8FCU - chains B and M of the 17 polymer chains in the assembly; structure by electron microscopy, 3.19 A resolution.

== Chain B ==
Protein: Type I-B CRISPR-associated protein Cas6
Organism: Nostoc sp. 'Peltigera membranacea cyanobiont' 210A
UniProt: A0A235IH92 (A0A235IH92_9NOSO); numbering as in UniProt (aligned over 1-220)
Amino-acid sequence (220 residues; numbered 1 to 220; the number before each row is that of its first residue):
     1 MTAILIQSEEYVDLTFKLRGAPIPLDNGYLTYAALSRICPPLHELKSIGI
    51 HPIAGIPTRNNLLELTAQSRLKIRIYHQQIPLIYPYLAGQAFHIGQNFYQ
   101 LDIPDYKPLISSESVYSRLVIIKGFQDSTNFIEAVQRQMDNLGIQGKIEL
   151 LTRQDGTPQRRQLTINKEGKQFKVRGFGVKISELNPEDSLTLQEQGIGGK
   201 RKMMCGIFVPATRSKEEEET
Disordered / not traced: 1-7

== Chain M ==
Molecule: 71-nt RNA strand
Sequence (71 nucleotides; numbered 1 to 71; the number before each row is that of its first residue):
     1 UUGCUCAAGAGAAGUCAUUUAAUAAGGCCACUGUUAAACGUAGGUGAGUC
    51 GUGGCUUUAUGCCGUUAGGCG
Disordered / not traced: 64-71

== Interface between chain B and chain M ==
Pairs across the interface - 63 pairs, chain B then chain M:
  Lys17(B) with G44(M), salt bridge to the phosphate
  Leu25(B) with A47(M), base contact; G48(M), sugar contact
  Tyr29(B) with C63(M), hydrogen bond to the phosphate
  Tyr32(B) with C63(M), hydrogen bond to the phosphate
  Pro52(B) with A47(M), hydrogen bond to the base
  Ile53(B) with A47(M), hydrogen bond to the base
  Ala54(B) with A47(M), base contact
  Gly55(B) with G46(M), hydrogen bond to the sugar
  Pro57(B) with A47(M), phosphate contact
  Asn61(B) with U49(M), phosphate contact
  Thr66(B) with G46(M), hydrogen bond to the base
  Gln68(B) with G44(M), sugar contact; U45(M), sugar contact; G46(M), base contact
  Lys107(B) with G44(M), base contact
  Arg118(B) with U49(M), salt bridge to the phosphate
  Ile122(B) with U52(M), base contact; U60(M), phosphate contact
  Lys123(B) with U52(M), base contact; A59(M), salt bridge to the phosphate; U60(M), hydrogen bond to the base; G61(M), hydrogen bond to the base
  Gly124(B) with U52(M), hydrogen bond to the base
  Phe125(B) with A59(M), phosphate contact; U60(M), phosphate contact
  Gln126(B) with G51(M), base contact; U52(M), base contact
  Ala134(B) with U60(M), phosphate contact
  Gln138(B) with U60(M), hydrogen bond to the phosphate; G61(M), hydrogen bond to the phosphate
  Arg153(B) with U49(M), hydrogen bond to the base; C50(M), base contact
  Gln154(B) with G48(M), hydrogen bond to the base
  Gln159(B) with G48(M), base contact; C50(M), base contact
  Arg160(B) with C50(M), hydrogen bond to the base; G51(M), hydrogen bond to the base
  Arg161(B) with G48(M), hydrogen bond to the sugar
  Gln162(B) with U49(M), phosphate contact; C50(M), phosphate contact
  Ile165(B) with C63(M), base contact
  Lys167(B) with C63(M), sugar contact
  Phe172(B) with G53(M), stacking on the base
  Lys173(B) with U52(M), base contact
  Val174(B) with U52(M), base contact
  Arg175(B) with C50(M), sugar contact; G51(M), hydrogen bond to the sugar; U52(M), hydrogen bond to the sugar
  Gly198(B) with G61(M), phosphate contact
  Gly199(B) with G61(M), sugar contact; C62(M), phosphate contact
  Lys200(B) with C62(M), salt bridge to the phosphate; C63(M), base contact
  Lys202(B) with C62(M), hydrogen bond to the phosphate; C63(M), salt bridge to the phosphate
  Met203(B) with C63(M), phosphate contact
  Arg213(B) with A47(M), hydrogen bond to the base
  Glu216(B) with G46(M), phosphate contact; A47(M), phosphate contact
  Glu217(B) with A47(M), hydrogen bond to the sugar
  Thr220(B) with A47(M), sugar contact; G48(M), phosphate contact
Also at the interface, not in a pair above, chain B (50 interface residues in all): His43, His51, Leu63, Ile121, Asp127, Arg137, Lys170, Glu219
Also at the interface, not in a pair above, chain M (16 interface residues in all): U56

== Overview ==
50 residues of chain B and 16 residues of chain M are in contact; the contacts include 21 hydrogen bonds, 5
salt bridges and 1 aromatic stacking contact. Among the polar pairs are Pro52(B)-A47(M), Ile53(B)-A47(M) and
Thr66(B)-G46(M).
Here chain B is Type I-B CRISPR-associated protein Cas6 (Nostoc sp. 'Peltigera membranacea cyanobiont' 210A)
and chain M is a 71-nt RNA strand. Entry 8FCU (Cryo-EM structure of Cascade-DNA-TniQ-TnsC complex in type I-B
CAST system) was determined by electron microscopy together with 8FCJ, 8FCV, 8FCW, 8FD2, 8FD3, 8FF4 and 8FF5
from the same study.
